6NVX - chains A and B; structure by X-ray diffraction, 1.36 A resolution.

[Chain A]
Molecule: penicillin G acylase, alpha-subunit
Organism: Bacillus sp. FJAT-27231
UniProtKB: A0A0K9H482 (A0A0K9H482_9BACI); residues 1-212 here correspond to UniProt positions 25-236 (UniProt number = residue number + 24)
Amino-acid sequence (212 residues; row label = number of the first residue in the row):
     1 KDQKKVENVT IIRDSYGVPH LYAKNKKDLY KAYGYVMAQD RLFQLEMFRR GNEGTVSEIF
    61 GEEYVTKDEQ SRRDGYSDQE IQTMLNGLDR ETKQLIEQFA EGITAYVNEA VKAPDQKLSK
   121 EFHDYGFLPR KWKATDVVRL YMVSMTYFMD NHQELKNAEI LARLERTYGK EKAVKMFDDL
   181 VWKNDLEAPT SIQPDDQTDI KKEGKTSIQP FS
Not modelled in the structure: 1, 205-212
Ion coordination: Ca2+: Glu-154 (shared with Asn-73(B), Thr-75(B), Asp-76(B), Glu-256(B) of chain B)

[Chain B]
Molecule: penicillin G acylase, beta-subunit
Organism: Bacillus sp. FJAT-27231
UniProtKB: A0A0K9H482 (A0A0K9H482_9BACI); residues 1-538 here correspond to UniProt positions 268-805 (UniProt number = residue number + 267)
Amino-acid sequence (538 residues; numbered 1 to 538; the number before each row is that of its first residue):
     1 SNAMIIGAKK SKSGNALLFS GPQVGFVAPG FLYEVGLHSP GFDMEGSGFI GYPFIMFGAN
    61 QHLALTATAG YGNVTDIFEE KLNPANSTQY FYKGKWRNME KRTETFIVRG EDGKSKKIEE
   121 TFFHTVHGPV ISLDKEKNVA YSKSWSFRGT EAKSIQAYMK ANWAKNVKEF QQAASEFTMS
   181 LNWYYADKKG NIAYYHVGKY PIRSNQIDDR FPTPGTGEYE WKGFQSFAKN PQAINPKKGY
   241 VVNWNNKPSK YWRNGEYSIV WGKDNRVQQF INGIEARGKV DLKDLNEINY TASFAQLRTH
   301 YFKPLLIKTL EKYQSENKEY AYLVEQLRKW NNLKEDKNHD GYYDAGVAAF FDEWWNNTHD
   361 KLFNDSLGIV SDLTREITDH RMGATLAYKV LSGEPTNYQW KSKEEAEKII LESTDEALAK
   421 LHKEKGEEAD KWRAPIKTMT FGAKSLIAIP HGYGSKTEII EMNRGSENHY IEMTPKQPEG
   481 FNVTPPGQIG FIHKDGTLSE HYEDQLSLYA NWKFKPFLFD KKDVKRASVS VSEFNARK
Not modelled in the structure: 528-538
Ion coordination: Ca2+ site 1: Asn-73, Thr-75, Asp-76, Glu-256 (shared with Glu-154(A) of chain A); Ca2+ site 2: Asp-336, Asn-338, Asp-340, Tyr-342, Asp-344
What the authors report for this chain:
  - catalytic residues: Ser-1, Asn-245

[Chain A / chain B interface]
Pairs across the interface (294; chain A residue first):
  Gln-3(A) / Lys-525(B)
  Ile-12(A) / Lys-525(B)
  Asp-14(A) / Leu-518(B)
  Asp-14(A) / Ala-527(B)
  Ser-15(A) / His-501(B)
  Ser-15(A) / Ala-527(B)  hydrogen bond (side chain-backbone)
  Tyr-16(A) / Gln-488(B)
  Tyr-16(A) / His-501(B)  hydrogen bond (backbone-side chain)
  Tyr-16(A) / Asp-504(B)
  Tyr-16(A) / Gln-505(B)
  Tyr-16(A) / Leu-508(B)
  Tyr-16(A) / Lys-515(B)
  Gly-17(A) / Gln-488(B)
  Gly-17(A) / His-501(B)
  Val-18(A) / Glu-34(B)
  Val-18(A) / Gln-488(B)
  Pro-19(A) / Tyr-33(B)
  Pro-19(A) / Glu-34(B)
  Pro-19(A) / Val-35(B)
  Pro-19(A) / Gly-36(B)  hydrogen bond (backbone-backbone)
  Pro-19(A) / Gln-488(B)
  His-20(A) / Gly-36(B)
  His-20(A) / Glu-45(B)  salt bridge
  His-20(A) / Leu-518(B)
  His-20(A) / Val-524(B)
  Leu-21(A) / Gly-36(B)  hydrogen bond (backbone-backbone)
  Leu-21(A) / Leu-37(B)
  Leu-21(A) / His-38(B)  hydrogen bond (backbone-backbone)
  Tyr-22(A) / His-38(B)
  Tyr-22(A) / Lys-521(B)
  Tyr-22(A) / Val-524(B)
  Ala-23(A) / His-38(B)  hydrogen bond (backbone-backbone)
  Ala-23(A) / Ser-39(B)
  Ala-23(A) / Pro-40(B)
  Lys-24(A) / Pro-40(B)
  Asn-25(A) / Ser-39(B)
  Asn-25(A) / Pro-40(B)
  Lys-26(A) / Ser-39(B)
  Lys-26(A) / Trp-163(B)
  Leu-29(A) / His-38(B)
  Leu-29(A) / Ser-39(B)
  Leu-29(A) / Phe-42(B)  hydrophobic
  Tyr-30(A) / Phe-42(B)
  Tyr-30(A) / Pro-53(B)
  Tyr-30(A) / Met-159(B)  hydrophobic
  Tyr-30(A) / Trp-163(B)  hydrogen bond
  Tyr-33(A) / Val-35(B)  hydrophobic
  Tyr-33(A) / Leu-37(B)  hydrophobic
  Tyr-33(A) / Tyr-52(B)
  Tyr-33(A) / Pro-53(B)
  Tyr-33(A) / Phe-54(B)  hydrogen bond (side chain-backbone)
  Tyr-33(A) / Ile-55(B)
  Val-36(A) / Tyr-33(B)  hydrogen bond (backbone-side chain)
  Met-37(A) / Tyr-33(B)  hydrogen bond (backbone-side chain)
  Met-37(A) / Ile-50(B)  hydrophobic
  Met-37(A) / Gly-51(B)  hydrogen bond (side chain-backbone)
  Met-37(A) / Tyr-52(B)
  Asp-40(A) / Tyr-33(B)  hydrogen bond
  Asp-40(A) / Gln-488(B)  hydrogen bond
  Asp-40(A) / Ile-489(B)
  Asp-40(A) / Gly-490(B)  hydrogen bond (backbone-backbone)
  Asp-40(A) / Phe-491(B)
  Arg-41(A) / Pro-29(B)
  Arg-41(A) / Gly-30(B)  hydrogen bond (side chain-backbone)
  Arg-41(A) / Leu-32(B)  hydrogen bond (side chain-backbone)
  Arg-41(A) / Tyr-33(B)
  Arg-41(A) / Ile-50(B)
  Arg-41(A) / Gly-487(B)
  Arg-41(A) / Gln-488(B)  hydrogen bond (side chain-backbone)
  Arg-41(A) / Gly-490(B)
  Phe-43(A) / His-451(B)
  Gln-44(A) / Pro-29(B)
  Gln-44(A) / Gly-30(B)  hydrogen bond (side chain-backbone)
  Gln-44(A) / Ile-50(B)
  Gln-44(A) / His-451(B)
  Leu-45(A) / Ile-50(B)  hydrophobic
  Leu-45(A) / Gly-51(B)
  Met-47(A) / Pro-450(B)
  Phe-48(A) / Phe-31(B)  hydrophobic
  Phe-48(A) / Ile-50(B)  hydrophobic
  Phe-48(A) / Ser-445(B)
  Phe-48(A) / Ile-447(B)  hydrophobic
  Phe-48(A) / His-451(B)
  Gly-54(A) / Phe-106(B)
  Val-56(A) / Ile-449(B)  hydrophobic
  Ser-57(A) / Ile-107(B)
  Ser-57(A) / Val-108(B)
  Ser-57(A) / Arg-109(B)  hydrogen bond (backbone-backbone)
  Glu-58(A) / Ile-107(B)  hydrogen bond (backbone-backbone)
  Glu-58(A) / Arg-109(B)  hydrogen bond (backbone-side chain)
  Ile-59(A) / Arg-109(B)
  Phe-60(A) / Pro-450(B)
  Gly-61(A) / Val-108(B)
  Gly-61(A) / Arg-109(B)
  Glu-62(A) / Val-108(B)
  Glu-62(A) / Arg-109(B)
  Glu-62(A) / Lys-116(B)  salt bridge
  Glu-62(A) / Ile-118(B)
  Tyr-64(A) / Ala-448(B)
  Tyr-64(A) / Ile-449(B)  hydrophobic
  Tyr-64(A) / Pro-450(B)
  Val-65(A) / Val-108(B)  hydrophobic
  Lys-67(A) / Ile-447(B)
  Lys-67(A) / Ala-448(B)  hydrogen bond (side chain-backbone)
  Lys-67(A) / Ile-449(B)
  Asp-68(A) / Phe-106(B)
  Glu-69(A) / Phe-106(B)
  Glu-69(A) / Glu-120(B)
  Glu-69(A) / Phe-122(B)
  Arg-72(A) / Glu-104(B)  salt bridge
  Arg-72(A) / Thr-105(B)  hydrogen bond (side chain-backbone)
  Arg-72(A) / Phe-106(B)
  Arg-73(A) / Phe-122(B)
  Arg-73(A) / His-124(B)  hydrogen bond (backbone-side chain)
  Arg-73(A) / Pro-129(B)
  Arg-73(A) / Val-130(B)
  Arg-73(A) / Ile-131(B)
  Asp-74(A) / Pro-129(B)
  Asp-74(A) / Lys-143(B)  salt bridge
  Asp-74(A) / Trp-145(B)
  Tyr-76(A) / Arg-148(B)
  Tyr-76(A) / Gly-149(B)  hydrogen bond (side chain-backbone)
  Tyr-76(A) / Glu-151(B)  hydrogen bond
  Met-84(A) / Gly-149(B)
  Met-84(A) / Glu-151(B)
  Met-84(A) / Ala-152(B)  hydrophobic
  Leu-88(A) / Ala-152(B)
  Leu-88(A) / Lys-153(B)
  Leu-88(A) / Gln-156(B)
  Asp-89(A) / Gln-156(B)  hydrogen bond (backbone-side chain)
  Thr-92(A) / Gln-156(B)  hydrogen bond
  Thr-92(A) / Met-159(B)
  Leu-95(A) / Trp-163(B)  hydrophobic
  Ile-96(A) / Ile-155(B)  hydrophobic
  Phe-99(A) / Gly-51(B)
  Phe-99(A) / Pro-53(B)  hydrophobic
  Asp-115(A) / His-493(B)  hydrogen bond (backbone-side chain)
  Asp-115(A) / Lys-494(B)  salt bridge
  Gln-116(A) / Phe-491(B)
  Gln-116(A) / His-493(B)  hydrogen bond
  Lys-117(A) / Phe-491(B)
  Leu-118(A) / Phe-491(B)
  Ser-119(A) / Phe-491(B)
  Ser-119(A) / Ile-492(B)
  Lys-120(A) / Tyr-453(B)
  Lys-120(A) / Ile-492(B)  hydrogen bond (backbone-backbone)
  Lys-120(A) / His-493(B)
  Lys-120(A) / Lys-494(B)
  Glu-121(A) / Gly-452(B)
  Glu-121(A) / Tyr-453(B)
  His-123(A) / Lys-494(B)
  Asp-124(A) / Tyr-453(B)  hydrogen bond
  Tyr-125(A) / Arg-109(B)  hydrogen bond (backbone-side chain)
  Val-138(A) / Ile-155(B)  hydrophobic
  Leu-140(A) / Gly-51(B)
  Leu-140(A) / Tyr-52(B)
  Tyr-141(A) / Tyr-52(B)  hydrophobic
  Tyr-141(A) / Phe-54(B)  hydrophobic
  Tyr-141(A) / Glu-151(B)
  Tyr-141(A) / Ser-154(B)
  Tyr-141(A) / Ile-155(B)  hydrophobic
  Tyr-141(A) / Phe-177(B)
  Tyr-141(A) / Met-179(B)  hydrogen bond
  Met-142(A) / Glu-151(B)
  Val-143(A) / Ile-447(B)
  Ser-144(A) / Phe-31(B)
  Ser-144(A) / Tyr-52(B)  hydrogen bond
  Met-145(A) / Tyr-52(B)  hydrogen bond (backbone-side chain)
  Met-145(A) / Met-179(B)  hydrophobic
  Thr-146(A) / Trp-145(B)
  Thr-146(A) / Met-179(B)
  Tyr-147(A) / Leu-446(B)  hydrophobic
  Phe-148(A) / Val-24(B)  hydrophobic
  Phe-148(A) / Phe-49(B)  hydrophobic
  Met-149(A) / Val-74(B)  hydrophobic
  Met-149(A) / Thr-75(B)  hydrogen bond (backbone-side chain)
  Met-149(A) / Phe-147(B)  hydrophobic
  Met-149(A) / Met-179(B)  hydrophobic
  Met-149(A) / Ser-180(B)  hydrogen bond (side chain-backbone)
  Met-149(A) / Leu-181(B)  hydrophobic
  Asp-150(A) / Thr-75(B)
  Asp-150(A) / Lys-143(B)  salt bridge
  Asp-150(A) / Trp-145(B)  hydrogen bond
  Asn-151(A) / Thr-75(B)
  Asn-151(A) / Tyr-257(B)
  His-152(A) / Ile-131(B)
  His-152(A) / Lys-143(B)  hydrogen bond
  Gln-153(A) / Glu-256(B)
  Gln-153(A) / Tyr-257(B)
  Glu-154(A) / Thr-75(B)
  Glu-154(A) / Asp-76(B)
  Glu-154(A) / Ile-77(B)  hydrogen bond (side chain-backbone)
  Glu-154(A) / Arg-210(B)
  Glu-154(A) / Phe-211(B)
  Glu-154(A) / Pro-212(B)
  Glu-154(A) / Glu-256(B)
  Leu-155(A) / Ser-132(B)
  Leu-155(A) / Tyr-141(B)  hydrophobic
  Lys-156(A) / Leu-373(B)
  Lys-156(A) / Glu-376(B)  salt bridge
  Asn-157(A) / Arg-210(B)  hydrogen bond (side chain-backbone)
  Asn-157(A) / Phe-211(B)
  Asn-157(A) / Glu-256(B)  hydrogen bond (side chain-backbone)
  Ala-158(A) / Phe-211(B)
  Ala-158(A) / Pro-212(B)
  Glu-159(A) / Leu-373(B)
  Ile-160(A) / Leu-373(B)  hydrophobic
  Ile-160(A) / Ile-377(B)  hydrophobic
  Leu-161(A) / Phe-211(B)  hydrophobic
  Arg-163(A) / Ile-369(B)  hydrogen bond (side chain-backbone)
  Arg-163(A) / Val-370(B)
  Arg-163(A) / Asp-372(B)  salt bridge
  Arg-163(A) / Leu-373(B)
  Thr-167(A) / Ile-369(B)
  Tyr-168(A) / Asp-365(B)
  Tyr-168(A) / Ser-366(B)  hydrogen bond (side chain-backbone)
  Lys-172(A) / Tyr-398(B)  hydrogen bond
  Lys-175(A) / Asn-397(B)
  Lys-175(A) / Tyr-398(B)
  Met-176(A) / Leu-367(B)  hydrophobic
  Met-176(A) / Tyr-398(B)  hydrophobic
  Met-176(A) / Trp-400(B)  hydrophobic
  Phe-177(A) / Arg-210(B)
  Phe-177(A) / Phe-211(B)  hydrophobic
  Asp-178(A) / Arg-210(B)  salt bridge
  Asp-178(A) / Asn-397(B)
  Asp-179(A) / Leu-386(B)
  Asp-179(A) / Thr-396(B)
  Asp-179(A) / Asn-397(B)  hydrogen bond (side chain-backbone)
  Asp-179(A) / Tyr-398(B)  hydrogen bond (side chain-backbone)
  Asp-179(A) / Trp-400(B)  hydrogen bond
  Leu-180(A) / Ile-259(B)
  Leu-180(A) / Leu-367(B)  hydrophobic
  Leu-180(A) / Ile-377(B)
  Leu-180(A) / Thr-378(B)
  Val-181(A) / Arg-210(B)  hydrogen bond (backbone-side chain)
  Val-181(A) / Glu-256(B)
  Val-181(A) / Ser-258(B)
  Val-181(A) / Ile-259(B)  hydrophobic
  Trp-182(A) / Ser-258(B)  hydrogen bond (backbone-side chain)
  Trp-182(A) / Ile-259(B)  hydrophobic
  Trp-182(A) / Trp-261(B)  hydrogen bond (side chain-backbone)
  Trp-182(A) / Gly-262(B)
  Trp-182(A) / Thr-385(B)
  Lys-183(A) / Arg-210(B)
  Lys-183(A) / Arg-253(B)  hydrogen bond (backbone-side chain)
  Asn-184(A) / Lys-247(B)  hydrogen bond
  Asn-184(A) / Lys-250(B)  hydrogen bond (side chain-backbone)
  Asn-184(A) / Tyr-251(B)
  Asp-185(A) / Lys-247(B)  hydrogen bond (backbone-side chain)
  Asp-185(A) / Trp-261(B)
  Asp-185(A) / Gly-262(B)
  Asp-185(A) / Lys-263(B)  hydrogen bond (side chain-backbone)
  Asp-185(A) / Thr-385(B)
  Asp-185(A) / Lys-389(B)  salt bridge
  Leu-186(A) / Tyr-251(B)  hydrophobic
  Glu-187(A) / Lys-263(B)  salt bridge
  Ala-188(A) / Lys-247(B)
  Ala-188(A) / Trp-261(B)
  Ala-188(A) / Gly-262(B)
  Ala-188(A) / Lys-263(B)
  Pro-189(A) / Asn-246(B)  hydrogen bond (backbone-side chain)
  Pro-189(A) / Lys-247(B)
  Pro-189(A) / Gly-262(B)
  Pro-189(A) / Lys-263(B)
  Pro-189(A) / Asn-265(B)
  Pro-189(A) / Val-267(B)  hydrophobic
  Pro-189(A) / Gln-268(B)
  Pro-189(A) / Ile-271(B)  hydrophobic
  Thr-190(A) / Asn-246(B)
  Thr-190(A) / Lys-247(B)
  Thr-190(A) / Pro-248(B)
  Thr-190(A) / Ser-249(B)
  Thr-190(A) / Lys-250(B)
  Ser-191(A) / Lys-238(B)  hydrogen bond (backbone-side chain)
  Ser-191(A) / Val-241(B)
  Ser-191(A) / Val-242(B)  hydrogen bond (side chain-backbone)
  Ser-191(A) / Asn-243(B)  hydrogen bond
  Ser-191(A) / Asn-246(B)  hydrogen bond
  Ser-191(A) / Lys-247(B)  hydrogen bond (backbone-backbone)
  Ser-191(A) / Pro-248(B)  hydrogen bond (backbone-backbone)
  Ile-192(A) / Tyr-194(B)  hydrophobic
  Ile-192(A) / Gln-232(B)
  Ile-192(A) / Ala-233(B)  hydrophobic
  Ile-192(A) / Pro-248(B)  hydrogen bond (backbone-backbone)
  Ile-192(A) / Ser-249(B)
  Gln-193(A) / Lys-238(B)
  Asp-195(A) / Lys-237(B)
  Asp-196(A) / Pro-236(B)
  Asp-196(A) / Lys-237(B)  hydrogen bond (backbone-backbone)
  Asp-196(A) / Lys-238(B)  salt bridge
  Gln-197(A) / Gln-232(B)  hydrogen bond (side chain-backbone)
  Gln-197(A) / Ala-233(B)
  Lys-201(A) / Lys-229(B)
Interface residues without a listed pair, chain A (120 interface residues in all): Arg-13, Gly-51, Glu-80, Leu-85, Gly-87, Phe-127, Val-137, Leu-164, Pro-194
Interface residues without a listed pair, chain B (147 interface residues in all): Met-56, Ala-69, Arg-102, Thr-121, Tyr-158, Asp-209, Thr-213, Pro-231, Gly-255, Thr-374, Glu-394, Lys-444, Gly-496

[In short]
The interface between chain A and chain B involves 120 residues on one side and 147 on the other; the contacts
include 67 hydrogen bonds and 12 salt bridges. Polar contacts include His-20(A)/Glu-45(B),
Glu-62(A)/Lys-116(B) and Arg-72(A)/Glu-104(B). Glu-154(A), Asn-73(B), Thr-75(B), Asp-76(B) and Glu-256(B)
coordinate Ca2+ site 1. From the paper: catalytic residues Ser-1(B) and Asn-245(B).
Here chain A is penicillin G acylase, alpha-subunit and chain B is penicillin G acylase, beta-subunit, both
from Bacillus sp. FJAT-27231. Entry 6NVX (Crystal structure of penicillin G acylase from Bacillus sp.
FJAT-27231) was determined by X-ray diffraction together with 6NVW and 6NVY from the same study.
